Entry 7YJO (electron microscopy, 2.80 A resolution); this record covers chains B and D of the 5 polymer chains in the assembly.

[Chain B]
Molecule: Long chain base biosynthesis protein 2a
Organism: Arabidopsis thaliana
Notes: EC 2.3.1.50
UniProtKB: Q9LSZ9 (LCB2A_ARATH); residue numbers follow UniProt; this construct covers 6-489
Amino-acid sequence (485 residues; row label = number of the first residue in the row):
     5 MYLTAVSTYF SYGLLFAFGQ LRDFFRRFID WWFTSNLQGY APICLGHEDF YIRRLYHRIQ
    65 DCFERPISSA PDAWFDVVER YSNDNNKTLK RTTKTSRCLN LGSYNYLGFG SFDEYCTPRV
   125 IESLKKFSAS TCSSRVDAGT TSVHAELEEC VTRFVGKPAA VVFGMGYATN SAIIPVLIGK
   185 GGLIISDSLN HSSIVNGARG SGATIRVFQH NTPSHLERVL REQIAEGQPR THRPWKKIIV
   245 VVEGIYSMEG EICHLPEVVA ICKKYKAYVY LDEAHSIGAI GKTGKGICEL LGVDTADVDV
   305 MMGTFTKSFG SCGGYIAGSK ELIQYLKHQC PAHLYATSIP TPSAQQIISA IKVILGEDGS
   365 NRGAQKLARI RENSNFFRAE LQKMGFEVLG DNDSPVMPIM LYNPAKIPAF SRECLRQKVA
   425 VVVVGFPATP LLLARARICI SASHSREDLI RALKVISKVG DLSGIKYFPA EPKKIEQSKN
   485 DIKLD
Unresolved in the structure: 37-40, 476-489
Differences from the reference sequence: initiating methionine (5)
Ligand contacts:
  - pyridoxyl-serine-5-monophosphate (PLS; [3-hydroxy-2-methyl-5-phosphonooxymethyl-pyridin-4-ylmethyl]-serine): Tyr108, Met169, Gly170, Tyr171, Asn174, His195, Ser197, Glu247, Asp276, Ala278, His279, Met306, Thr308, Thr310, Lys311, Gly317
  - Z1T (N-[(2S,3R,4E)-1,3-dihydroxyoctadec-4-en-2-yl]tetracosanamide): Tyr13, Phe14, Tyr16, Gly17, Leu18, Phe20, Ala21, Tyr55, Phe430, Leu435
Curated features (UniProtKB/Swiss-Prot):
  - modified residue: Lys311 (N6-(pyridoxal phosphate)lysine)
From the paper describing this entry:
  - binding site for pyridoxyl-serine-5-monophosphate: Lys311

[Chain D]
Molecule: ORMDL family protein
Organism: Arabidopsis thaliana
UniProtKB: Q9C5I0 (Q9C5I0_ARATH); residues 1-157 here = UniProt positions 1-157
Amino-acid sequence (157 residues; each row starts with the number of its first residue):
     1 MANLYVKAVP PPDMNRNTEW FMYPGVWTTY MLILFFGWLV VLSVSGCSPG MAWTVVNLAH
    61 FVVTYHSFHW MKGTPFADDQ GIYNGLTWWE QMDNGQQLTR NRKFLTLVPV VLYLIASHTT
   121 DYRHPWLFLN TLAVMVLVVA KFPNMHKVRI FGINGDK
Unresolved in the structure: 1-10, 157
Ligand contacts: Z1T (N-[(2S,3R,4E)-1,3-dihydroxyoctadec-4-en-2-yl]tetracosanamide): Asn17, Trp20, Val26, Thr29, Tyr30, Ile33, Leu34, Val56, Ala59, His60, Val63, Ser67, Phe68, Met71, Gly73, Pro75, Phe76, Trp88
From the paper describing this entry:
  - mutagenesis - N17A, S67R: increased catalytic activity
  - mutagenesis - N17A, S67R: decreased binding to C6-phytoceramide
  - mutagenesis - N17A/S67R, W20R, W88R: abolished binding to C6-phytoceramide
  - mutagenesis - W20R, W88R: increased catalytic activity (intracellular SPT activity)
  - mutagenesis - N17A/S67R: decreased catalytic activity (intracellular SPT activity)

[How chain B and chain D interact]
Contacting residue pairs (26):
  Tyr6(B) - Thr28(D)  hydrogen bond
  Ala9(B) - Pro24(D)
  Tyr13(B) - Tyr23(D)
  Tyr13(B) - Pro24(D)
  Tyr13(B) - Gly25(D)
  Tyr13(B) - Val26(D)
  Tyr13(B) - Thr29(D)
  His51(B) - Met71(D)
  His51(B) - Lys72(D)
  His51(B) - Pro75(D)
  Glu52(B) - Thr74(D)
  Glu52(B) - Pro75(D)
  Tyr55(B) - Phe76(D)  hydrophobic
  Ser192(B) - Pro12(D)
  Ser192(B) - Met14(D)
  Arg203(B) - Asp78(D)
  Val211(B) - Pro12(D)  hydrophobic
  Val211(B) - Met14(D)  hydrophobic
  Phe430(B) - Phe76(D)  hydrophobic
  Pro431(B) - Arg16(D)  hydrogen bond (backbone-side chain)
  Ala432(B) - Arg16(D)
  Thr433(B) - Arg16(D)  hydrogen bond (backbone-side chain)
  Pro434(B) - Glu19(D)
  Pro434(B) - Tyr23(D)
  Leu435(B) - Trp20(D)  hydrophobic
  Leu436(B) - Tyr23(D)  hydrophobic
Other interface residues (no listed pair), chain B (24 interface residues in all): Val10, Phe20, Asp53, Phe54, Phe212, Gln213, His219, Leu437
Other interface residues (no listed pair), chain D (20 interface residues in all): Pro11, Leu32, Ser67

[In short]
24 residues of chain B face 20 of chain D across their interface; the contacts include 3 hydrogen bonds. Polar
pairs include Tyr6(B)-Thr28(D), Pro431(B)-Arg16(D) and Thr433(B)-Arg16(D). The paper reports a binding site
for pyridoxyl-serine-5-monophosphate at Lys311(B); N17A/S67R, W20R and W88R of chain D abolish binding to
C6-phytoceramide; 5 substitutions were tested in all.
Chain B is Long chain base biosynthesis protein 2a and chain D is ORMDL family protein, both from Arabidopsis
thaliana; the structure, Cryo-EM structure of the monomeric atSPT-ORM1 (LCB2a-deltaN5) complex, was determined
by electron microscopy (same publication as 7YJK, 7YJM and 7YJN).
